PDB entry 1MTV | X-ray diffraction, 1.90 A resolution | chain A

[Chain A]
Protein: Trypsin
From: Bos taurus
Notes: EC 3.4.21.4
Reference sequence: P00760 (TRY1_BOVIN); the construct lacks a stretch of the UniProt sequence and is renumbered around it, so the offset changes along the chain: 16-34 = UniProt 21-39; 37-67 = UniProt 40-70; 69-125 = UniProt 71-127; 127-130 = UniProt 128-131; 6 more segments
Sequence (223 residues; each row starts with the number of its first residue; note: 10 numbers in that range are skipped by the numbering (no residue carries them; nothing is unmodelled there)):
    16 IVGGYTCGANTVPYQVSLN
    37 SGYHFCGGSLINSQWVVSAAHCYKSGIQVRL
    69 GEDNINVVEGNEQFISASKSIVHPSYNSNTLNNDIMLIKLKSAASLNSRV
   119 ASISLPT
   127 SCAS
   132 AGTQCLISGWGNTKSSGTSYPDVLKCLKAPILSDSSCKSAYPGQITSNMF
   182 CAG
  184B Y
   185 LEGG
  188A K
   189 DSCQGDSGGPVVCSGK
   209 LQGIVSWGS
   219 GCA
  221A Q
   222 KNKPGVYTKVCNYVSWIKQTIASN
Disulfide bonds: Cys-22/Cys-157, Cys-42/Cys-58, Cys-128/Cys-232, Cys-136/Cys-201, Cys-168/Cys-182, Cys-191/Cys-220
Bound ions: Ca2+: Glu-70, Asn-72, Val-75, Glu-80
Residues lining bound ligands: bx5633 (BX3; (+)-2-[4-[(-1-acetimidoyl-4-piperidinyl)oxy]-3-(7-amidino-2-naphthyl)propionic acid): Asn-97, Thr-98, Leu-99, Gln-175, Asp-189, Ser-190, Cys-191, Gln-192, Ser-195, Val-213, Ser-214, Trp-215, Gly-216, Gly-219, Cys-220, Gly-226, Tyr-228
What the authors report for this chain:
  - binding site for bx5633: Asp-189, Trp-215

[Overview]
Bound to chain A: bx5633. Glu-70, Asn-72, Val-75 and Glu-80 form the Ca2+ site. From the paper: a binding site
for bx5633 at Asp-189 and Trp-215.
Chain A is Trypsin (Bos taurus); the structure, Factor xa specific inhibitor in complex with bovine trypsin,
was determined by X-ray diffraction, deposited together with 1MTU, 1MTW and 1MTS.
